6Z2M - chains B and C of the 4 polymer chains in the assembly; structure by X-ray diffraction, 2.71 A resolution.

Chain B:
Molecule: CR3022 antibody
From: Homo sapiens
Notes: antibody fragment or engineered binder
Chain sequence (216 residues; row label = number of the first residue in the row; note: 4 numbers in that range are skipped by the numbering (no residue carries them; nothing is unmodelled there); numbering starts at 0):
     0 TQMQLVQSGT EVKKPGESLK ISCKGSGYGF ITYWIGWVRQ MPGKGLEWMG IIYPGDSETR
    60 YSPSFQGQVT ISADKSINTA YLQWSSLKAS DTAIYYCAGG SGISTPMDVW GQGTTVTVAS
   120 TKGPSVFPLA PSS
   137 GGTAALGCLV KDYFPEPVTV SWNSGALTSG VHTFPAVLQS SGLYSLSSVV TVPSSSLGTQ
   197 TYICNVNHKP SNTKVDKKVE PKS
Disulfide bonds: C22-C96, C144-C200

Chain C:
Molecule: CR3022 antibody
From: Homo sapiens
Notes: antibody fragment or engineered binder
Chain sequence (219 residues; numbered 1 to 219; the number before each row is that of its first residue):
     1 DIQLTQSPDS LAVSLGERAT INCKSSQSVL YSSINKNYLA WYQQKPGQPP KLLIYWASTR
    61 ESGVPDRFSG SGSGTDFTLT ISSLQAEDVA VYYCQQYYST PYTFGQGTKV EIKRTVAAPS
   121 VFIFPPSDEQ LKSGTASVVC LLNNFYPREA KVQWKVDNAL QSGNSQESVT EQDSKDSTYS
   181 LSSTLTLSKA DYEKHKVYAC EVTHQGLSSP VTKSFNRGE
Disulfide bonds: C23-C94, C140-C200

Chain B / chain C interface:
Contacting residue pairs - 74 pairs, chain B then chain C:
  V37(B) - F104(C)  hydrophobic
  Q39(B) - Q44(C)  hydrogen bond
  G44(B) - Y93(C)
  L45(B) - Q44(C)
  L45(B) - Y93(C)  hydrophobic
  L45(B) - F104(C)
  W47(B) - P101(C)  hydrophobic
  W47(B) - Y102(C)
  I50(B) - Y102(C)  hydrophobic
  R59(B) - T100(C)  hydrogen bond
  S61(B) - P101(C)
  P62(B) - P101(C)
  Y95(B) - Q44(C)  hydrogen bond
  Y95(B) - Q48(C)  hydrogen bond (side chain-backbone)
  Y95(B) - P49(C)  hydrophobic
  Y95(B) - P50(C)
  I102(B) - T100(C)
  I102(B) - Y102(C)
  S103(B) - Y38(C)
  S103(B) - Y97(C)  hydrogen bond (side chain-backbone)
  S103(B) - Y98(C)  hydrogen bond (side chain-backbone)
  S103(B) - Y102(C)  hydrogen bond (backbone-side chain)
  T104(B) - Y97(C)
  T104(B) - Y102(C)
  P105(B) - L52(C)  hydrophobic
  P105(B) - Y55(C)  hydrophobic
  P105(B) - Y97(C)
  M106(B) - Y42(C)  hydrogen bond (backbone-side chain)
  M106(B) - L52(C)
  M106(B) - Q95(C)
  M106(B) - F104(C)  hydrophobic
  D107(B) - L52(C)
  D107(B) - E61(C)
  W109(B) - Y42(C)
  W109(B) - P50(C)
  G110(B) - P49(C)
  F126(B) - S127(C)
  F126(B) - Q130(C)
  L128(B) - F124(C)  hydrophobic
  L128(B) - V139(C)  hydrophobic
  A129(B) - F124(C)
  S131(B) - I123(C)
  A141(B) - F122(C)  hydrophobic
  A141(B) - F124(C)
  L142(B) - F124(C)  hydrophobic
  L145(B) - S137(C)
  K147(B) - Q130(C)
  K147(B) - S137(C)
  K147(B) - T186(C)
  H168(B) - N143(C)
  H168(B) - N144(C)
  H168(B) - T170(C)
  H168(B) - S180(C)
  F170(B) - L141(C)  hydrophobic
  F170(B) - S168(C)
  F170(B) - T170(C)
  F170(B) - S180(C)
  F170(B) - L181(C)
  F170(B) - S182(C)
  P171(B) - S168(C)  hydrogen bond (backbone-side chain)
  P171(B) - V169(C)
  P171(B) - T170(C)
  V173(B) - Q166(C)
  V173(B) - E167(C)
  V173(B) - S168(C)
  L174(B) - Q166(C)
  S183(B) - S182(C)
  S183(B) - T184(C)
  V185(B) - L141(C)  hydrophobic
  T187(B) - N143(C)
  K213(B) - E129(C)  salt bridge
  K218(B) - P125(C)
  K218(B) - P126(C)  hydrogen bond (side chain-backbone)
  K218(B) - D128(C)  salt bridge
Other interface residues (no listed pair), chain B (41 interface residues in all): K43, V125, P127, A140, Q175
Other interface residues (no listed pair), chain C (43 interface residues in all): D1, D173

Summary:
Chain B and chain C form an interface of 41 and 43 residues respectively, with 10 hydrogen bonds and 2 salt
bridges. Polar contacts include K213(B)-E129(C), K218(B)-D128(C) and Q39(B)-Q44(C).
Chain B is CR3022 antibody and chain C is CR3022 antibody, both from Homo sapiens; the structure, H11-D4,
SARS-CoV-2 RBD, CR3022 ternary complex, was determined by X-ray diffraction.
